Entry 6EE8 (electron microscopy, 3.92 A resolution); this record covers chains D and E of the 10 polymer chains in the assembly.

== Chain D ==
Protein: DNA-directed RNA polymerase subunit beta'
From: Mycobacterium tuberculosis
Notes: EC 2.7.7.6
UniProtKB: A5U053 (RPOC_MYCTA); residue numbers follow UniProt; this construct covers 1-1316
Chain sequence (1326 residues; numbered -1 to 1324; the number before each row is that of its first residue; numbers below 1 keep their minus sign (Gly-1 is residue -1)):
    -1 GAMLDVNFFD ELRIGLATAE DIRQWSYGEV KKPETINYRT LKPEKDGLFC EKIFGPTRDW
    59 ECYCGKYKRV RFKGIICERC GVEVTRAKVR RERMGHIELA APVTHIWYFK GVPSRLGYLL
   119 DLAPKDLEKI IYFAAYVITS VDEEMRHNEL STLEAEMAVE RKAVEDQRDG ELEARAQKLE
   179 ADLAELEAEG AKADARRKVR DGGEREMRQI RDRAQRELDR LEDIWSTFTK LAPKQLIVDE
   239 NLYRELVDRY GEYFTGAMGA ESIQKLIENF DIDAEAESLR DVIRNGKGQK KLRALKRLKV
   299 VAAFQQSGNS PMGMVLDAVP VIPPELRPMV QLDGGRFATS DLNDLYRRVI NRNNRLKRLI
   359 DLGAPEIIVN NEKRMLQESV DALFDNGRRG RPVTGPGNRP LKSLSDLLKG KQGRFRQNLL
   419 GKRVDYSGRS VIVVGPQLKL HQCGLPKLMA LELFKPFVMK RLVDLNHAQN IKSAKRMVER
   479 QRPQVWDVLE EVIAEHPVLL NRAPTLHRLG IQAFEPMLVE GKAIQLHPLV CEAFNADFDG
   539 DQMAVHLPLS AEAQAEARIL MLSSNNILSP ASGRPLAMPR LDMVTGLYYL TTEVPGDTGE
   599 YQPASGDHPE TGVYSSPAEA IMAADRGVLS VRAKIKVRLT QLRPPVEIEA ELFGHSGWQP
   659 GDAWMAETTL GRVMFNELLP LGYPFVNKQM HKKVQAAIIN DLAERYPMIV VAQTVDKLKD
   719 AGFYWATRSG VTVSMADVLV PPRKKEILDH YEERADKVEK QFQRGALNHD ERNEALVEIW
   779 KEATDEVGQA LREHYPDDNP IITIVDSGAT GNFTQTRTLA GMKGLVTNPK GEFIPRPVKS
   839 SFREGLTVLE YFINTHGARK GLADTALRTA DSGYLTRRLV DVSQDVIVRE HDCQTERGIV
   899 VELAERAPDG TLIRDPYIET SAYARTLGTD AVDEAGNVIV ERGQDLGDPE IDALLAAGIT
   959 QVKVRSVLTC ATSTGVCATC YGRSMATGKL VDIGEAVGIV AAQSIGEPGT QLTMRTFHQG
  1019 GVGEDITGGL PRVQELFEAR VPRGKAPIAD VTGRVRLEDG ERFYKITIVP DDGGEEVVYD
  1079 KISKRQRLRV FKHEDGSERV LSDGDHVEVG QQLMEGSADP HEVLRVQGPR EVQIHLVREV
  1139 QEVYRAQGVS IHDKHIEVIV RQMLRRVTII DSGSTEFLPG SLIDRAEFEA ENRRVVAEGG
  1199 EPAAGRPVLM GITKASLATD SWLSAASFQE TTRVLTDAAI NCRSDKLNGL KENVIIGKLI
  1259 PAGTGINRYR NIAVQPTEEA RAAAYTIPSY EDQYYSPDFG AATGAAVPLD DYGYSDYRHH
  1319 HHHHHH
Disordered / not traced: 1013-1024, 1091-1096, 1283-1324
Construct notes: expression tag (-1 to 0, 1317-1324)
Bound ions: Zn2+ site 1: Cys60, Cys62, Cys78; Mg2+: Asp535, Asp537, Asp539; Zn2+ site 2: Cys891, Cys968, Cys975, Cys978
Swiss-Prot annotation at these positions:
  - binding site (Zn(2+)): Cys60, Cys62, Cys75, Cys78, Cys891, Cys968, Cys975, Cys978
  - binding site (Mg(2+)): Asp535, Asp537, Asp539
Reported in the primary citation:
  - conformationally variable residues (domain motion): Lys409

== Chain E ==
Protein: DNA-directed RNA polymerase subunit omega
From: Mycobacterium tuberculosis
Notes: EC 2.7.7.6
UniProtKB: A0A0T9N9K3 (A0A0T9N9K3_MYCTX); residues 2-110 here correspond to UniProt positions 41-149 (UniProt number = residue number + 39)
Chain sequence (110 residues; row label = number of the first residue in the row):
     1 GSISQSDASL AAVPAVDQFD PSSGASGGYD TPLGITNPPI DELLDRVSSK YALVIYAAKR
    61 ARQINDYYNQ LGEGILEYVG PLVEPGLQEK PLSIALREIH ADLLEHTEGE
Disordered / not traced: 1-26, 110
Construct notes: expression tag (1)

== Chain D / chain E interface ==
Contacting residue pairs - 72 pairs, chain D then chain E:
  His439(D) with Leu33(E); Ile35(E)
  Arg459(D) with Gln88(E), hydrogen bond
  Val490(D) with Lys90(E), hydrogen bond (backbone-side chain)
  Ala492(D) with Lys90(E), hydrogen bond (backbone-side chain)
  Glu493(D) with Ile35(E); Lys90(E)
  His494(D) with Lys90(E)
  Glu513(D) with Ile35(E)
  Glu550(D) with Ala58(E); Arg62(E), salt bridge
  Ala553(D) with Val54(E), hydrophobic
  Glu554(D) with Val54(E)
  Arg556(D) with Ile35(E), hydrogen bond (side chain-backbone); Asn37(E), hydrogen bond (side chain-backbone); Leu92(E); Leu96(E)
  Ile557(D) with Leu53(E), hydrophobic; Val54(E), hydrophobic
  Leu558(D) with Val54(E), hydrophobic
  Asn563(D) with Ile40(E)
  Pro705(D) with Asp41(E)
  Met706(D) with Asp41(E), hydrogen bond (backbone-side chain)
  Ile707(D) with Tyr29(E), hydrophobic; Pro32(E), hydrophobic; Thr36(E); Pro39(E), hydrophobic; Asp41(E), hydrogen bond (backbone-side chain)
  Val708(D) with Tyr29(E), hydrophobic
  Gln711(D) with Tyr29(E); Asp30(E); Thr31(E)
  Thr985(D) with Lys50(E)
  Asp990(D) with Ser49(E); Lys50(E); Tyr51(E)
  Glu993(D) with Tyr51(E), hydrogen bond
  Gly1261(D) with Tyr51(E)
  Thr1262(D) with Tyr51(E); Ile55(E)
  Asn1265(D) with Gly109(E)
  Arg1266(D) with Glu108(E), salt bridge; Gly109(E), hydrogen bond (backbone-backbone)
  Tyr1267(D) with Ser49(E), hydrogen bond; Tyr51(E), hydrophobic; Ala52(E); Ile55(E)
  Arg1268(D) with Lys59(E), hydrogen bond (backbone-side chain)
  Asn1269(D) with Lys59(E); Gly109(E)
  Ile1270(D) with Ala52(E), hydrophobic; Ile55(E), hydrophobic; Lys59(E), hydrogen bond (backbone-side chain); His106(E); Thr107(E)
  Ala1271(D) with His106(E); Thr107(E), hydrogen bond (backbone-backbone)
  Val1272(D) with Lys59(E); Gln63(E), hydrogen bond (backbone-side chain)
  Gln1273(D) with Leu104(E); Glu105(E), hydrogen bond
  Pro1274(D) with Val79(E), hydrophobic; Leu103(E); Leu104(E), hydrophobic; Glu105(E)
  Thr1275(D) with Leu103(E), hydrogen bond (side chain-backbone); Leu104(E); Glu105(E)
  Ala1278(D) with Leu103(E), hydrophobic
  Arg1279(D) with Glu77(E); Val79(E)
  Ala1282(D) with Leu82(E), hydrophobic
Interface residues without a listed pair, chain D (45 interface residues in all): Glu489, Pro495, Ala549, Gln552, Leu560, Ser562, Lys715
Interface residues without a listed pair, chain E (42 interface residues in all): Gly34, Ser48, Tyr56, Arg60, Ala61, Asp102

== In short ==
45 residues of chain D face 42 of chain E across their interface, with 16 hydrogen bonds and 2 salt bridges.
Among the polar pairs are Glu550(D)-Arg62(E), Arg1266(D)-Glu108(E) and Arg459(D)-Gln88(E). Curated annotation
(UniProt) lists 8 Zn2+-binding residues and 3 Mg2+-binding residues on chain D. The paper reports
conformational variability at Lys409(D).
Chain D is DNA-directed RNA polymerase subunit beta' and chain E is DNA-directed RNA polymerase subunit omega,
both from Mycobacterium tuberculosis; the structure, Mycobacterium tuberculosis RNAP promoter unwinding
intermediate complex with RbpA/CarD and AP3 promoter, was determined by electron microscopy together with
6EDT, 6EEC and 6M7J from the same study.
